Entry 8QX0 (X-ray diffraction, 1.25 A resolution); this record covers chain A.

Chain A:
Protein: Peroxidase
From: Agrocybe pediades
Notes: EC 1.11.1.13
Reference sequence: A0A8H4QK56 (A0A8H4QK56_9AGAR); residues 1-335 here correspond to UniProt positions 26-360 (UniProt number = residue number + 25)
Chain sequence (335 residues; row label = number of the first residue in the row):
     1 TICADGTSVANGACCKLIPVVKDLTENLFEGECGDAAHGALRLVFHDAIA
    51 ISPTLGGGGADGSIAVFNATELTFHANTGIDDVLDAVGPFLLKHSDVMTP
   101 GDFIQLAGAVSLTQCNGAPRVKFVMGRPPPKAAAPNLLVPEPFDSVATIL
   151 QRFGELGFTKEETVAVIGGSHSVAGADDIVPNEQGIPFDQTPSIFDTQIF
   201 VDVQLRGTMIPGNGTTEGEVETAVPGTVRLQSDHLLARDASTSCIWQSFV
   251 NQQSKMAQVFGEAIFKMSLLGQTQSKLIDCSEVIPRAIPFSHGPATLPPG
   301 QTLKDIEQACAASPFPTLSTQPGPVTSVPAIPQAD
Cystine bridges: Cys3-Cys15, Cys14-Cys280, Cys33-Cys115, Cys244-Cys310
Ion coordination: Mn2+: Asp35, Asp177, Gln333 (together with heme); Ca2+ site 1: Asp47, Gly59, Asp61, Ser63; heme Fe near His171 (its only coordinating residue here); Ca2+ site 2: Ser172, Asp189, Thr191, Ile194, Asp196
Small-molecule neighbours: heme (HEM): Asp35, His38, Leu41, Arg42, Phe45, Thr78, Gly79, Pro140, Glu141, Pro142, Ile149, Phe153, Val166, Ile167, Ser170, His171, Val173, Ala174, Gly175, Ala176, Asp177, Asp178, Ile179, Phe188, Leu230, Ser232, Ile264, Met267, Gln333
What the authors report for this chain:
  - Ca2+ coordination: Asp47, Gly59, Asp61, Ser63, Ser172, Asp189, Thr191, Ile194, Asp196
  - catalytic residues: Arg42, His46
  - binding site for heme: Phe45, Phe188
  - heme coordination: His171
  - Mn2+ coordination: Asp35, Asp177, Gln333
  - conformationally variable residues (order/disorder transition, side-chain flip): Asp35, Gln333
  - mutagenesis - Q333P (172-fold): decreased binding to Mn2+
  - mutagenesis - Q333P: unchanged catalytic activity on DMP
  - mutagenesis - Q333P: unchanged catalytic activity on ABTS

Summary:
Chain A binds heme. Asp35, Asp177 and Gln333 coordinate Mn2+. The Ca2+ site 1 is built by Asp47, Gly59, Asp61
and Ser63. From the paper: catalytic residues Arg42 and His46; Q333P reduces binding to Mn2+.
Chain A is Peroxidase (Agrocybe pediades); the structure, Ligninolytic manganese peroxidase Ape-MnP1 from
Agaricales mushrooms in complex with a manganese ion, was determined by X-ray diffraction together with 8QWT
and 8QWX from the same study.
